1ELF - chain A; structure by X-ray diffraction, 1.70 A resolution.

Chain A:
Molecule: Porcine pancreatic elastase
Source organism: Sus scrofa
Notes: EC 3.4.21.36
UniProt: P00772 (ELA1_PIG); residues 16-255 here correspond to UniProt positions 27-266 (UniProt number = residue number + 11)
Chain sequence (240 residues; numbered 16 to 255; the number before each row is that of its first residue):
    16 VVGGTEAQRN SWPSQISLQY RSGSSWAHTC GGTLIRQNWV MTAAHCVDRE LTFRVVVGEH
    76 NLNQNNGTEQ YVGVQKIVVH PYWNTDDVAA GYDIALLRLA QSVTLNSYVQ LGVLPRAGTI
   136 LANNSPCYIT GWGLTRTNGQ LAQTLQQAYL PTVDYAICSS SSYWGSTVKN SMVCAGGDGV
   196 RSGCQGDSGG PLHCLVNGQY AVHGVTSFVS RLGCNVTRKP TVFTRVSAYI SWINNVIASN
Differences from the reference sequence: conflict N81 (Asp92 in P00772)
Cystine bridges: C45-C61, C142-C209, C173-C189, C199-C229
Covalently attached groups: (tert-butyloxycarbonyl)-alanyl-amino ethyl-formamide (BAF) linked to S203
Metal / ion sites: Ca2+: E74, N76, Q79, N81, E84
Ligand contacts: BAF ((tert-butyloxycarbonyl)-alanyl-amino ethyl-formamide): H43, T44, C45, H60, L149, G154, L156, Q200, G201, D202

In short:
Compound BAF is covalently linked to S203. The Ca2+ site is built by E74, N76, Q79, N81 and E84.
Chain A is Porcine pancreatic elastase (Sus scrofa); the structure, Nature of the inactivation of elastase by
N-peptidyl-O-aroyl hydroxylamine as a function of ph, was determined by X-ray diffraction (same publication as
1ELG).
